Entry 5O5J (electron microscopy, 3.45 A resolution); this record covers chains A and P of the 24 polymer chains in the assembly.

== Chain A ==
Molecule: 16S rRNA
Source organism: Mycobacterium smegmatis str. MC2 155
Sequence (1528 nucleotides; numbered 1 to 1528; the number before each row is that of its first residue):
     1 UUUUUGUUUGGAGAGUUUGAUCCUGGCUCAGGACGAACGCUGGCGGCGUG
    51 CUUAACACAUGCAAGUCGAACGGAAAGGCCCUUUCGGGGGUACUCGAGUG
   101 GCGAACGGGUGAGUAACACGUGGGUGAUCUGCCCUGCACUUUGGGAUAAG
   151 CCUGGGAAACUGGGUCUAAUACCGAAUACACCCUGCUGGUCGCAUGGCCU
   201 GGUAGGGGAAAGCUUUUGCGGUGUGGGAUGGGCCCGCGGCCUAUCAGCUU
   251 GUUGGUGGGGUGAUGGCCUACCAAGGCGACGACGGGUAGCCGGCCUGAGA
   301 GGGUGACCGGCCACACUGGGACUGAGAUACGGCCCAGACUCCUACGGGAG
   351 GCAGCAGUGGGGAAUAUUGCACAAUGGGCGCAAGCCUGAUGCAGCGACGC
   401 CGCGUGAGGGAUGACGGCCUUCGGGUUGUAAACCUCUUUCAGCACAGACG
   451 AAGCGCAAGUGACGGUAUGUGCAGAAGAAGGACCGGCCAACUACGUGCCA
   501 GCAGCCGCGGUAAUACGUAGGGUCCGAGCGUUGUCCGGAAUUACUGGGCG
   551 UAAAGAGCUCGUAGGUGGUUUGUCGCGUUGUUCGUGAAAACUCACAGCUU
   601 AACUGUGGGCGUGCGGGCGAUACGGGCAGACUAGAGUACUGCAGGGGAGA
   651 CUGGAAUUCCUGGUGUAGCGGUGGAAUGCGCAGAUAUCAGGAGGAACACC
   701 GGUGGCGAAGGCGGGUCUCUGGGCAGUAACUGACGCUGAGGAGCGAAAGC
   751 GUGGGGAGCGAACAGGAUUAGAUACCCUGGUAGUCCACGCCGUAAACGGU
   801 GGGUACUAGGUGUGGGUUUCCUUCCUUGGGAUCCGUGCCGUAGCUAACGC
   851 AUUAAGUACCCCGCCUGGGGAGUACGGCCGCAAGGCUAAAACUCAAAGGA
   901 AUUGACGGGGGCCCGCACAAGCGGCGGAGCAUGUGGAUUAAUUCGAUGCA
   951 ACGCGAAGAACCUUACCUGGGUUUGACAUGCACAGGACGCCGGCAGAGAU
  1001 GUCGGUUCCCUUGUGGCCUGUGUGCAGGUGGUGCAUGGCUGUCGUCAGCU
  1051 CGUGUCGUGAGAUGUUGGGUUAAGUCCCGCAACGAGCGCAACCCUUGUCU
  1101 CAUGUUGCCAGCACGUUAUGGUGGGGACUCGUGAGAGACUGCCGGGGUCA
  1151 ACUCGGAGGAAGGUGGGGAUGACGUCAAGUCAUCAUGCCCCUUAUGUCCA
  1201 GGGCUUCACACAUGCUACAAUGGCCGGUACAAAGGGCUGCGAUGCCGUGA
  1251 GGUGGAGCGAAUCCUUUCAAAGCCGGUCUCAGUUCGGAUCGGGGUCUGCA
  1301 ACUCGACCCCGUGAAGUCGGAGUCGCUAGUAAUCGCAGAUCAGCAACGCU
  1351 GCGGUGAAUACGUUCCCGGGCCUUGUACACACCGCCCGUCACGUCAUGAA
  1401 AGUCGGUAACACCCGAAGCCGGUGGCCUAACCCUUGUGGAGGGAGCCGUC
  1451 GAAGGUGGGAUCGGCGAUUGGGACGAAGUCGUAACAAGGUAGCCGUACCG
  1501 GAAGGUGCGGCUGGAUCACCUCCUUUCU
Unresolved in the structure: 1-6, 1518-1528
Ion coordination: Mg2+ site 1 near U17 (its only coordinating residue here); Mg2+ site 2 near G25 (its only coordinating residue here); Mg2+ site 3 near A37 (its only coordinating residue here); Mg2+ site 4 near G42 (its only coordinating residue here); Mg2+ site 5: U52, G111; Mg2+ site 6 near U52 (its only coordinating residue here); Mg2+ site 7 near A57 (its only coordinating residue here); Mg2+ site 8: A63, C386, U387; Mg2+ site 9: U66, G101; Mg2+ site 10 near G96 (its only coordinating residue here); Mg2+ site 11 near G103 (its only coordinating residue here); Mg2+ site 12 near A105 (its only coordinating residue here); 116 more Mg2+ sites not listed

== Chain P ==
Name: 30S ribosomal protein S16
Source organism: Mycobacterium smegmatis str. MC2 155
Reference sequence: A0QV37 (RS16_MYCS2); residues 1-156 here = UniProt positions 1-156
Sequence (156 residues; each row starts with the number of its first residue):
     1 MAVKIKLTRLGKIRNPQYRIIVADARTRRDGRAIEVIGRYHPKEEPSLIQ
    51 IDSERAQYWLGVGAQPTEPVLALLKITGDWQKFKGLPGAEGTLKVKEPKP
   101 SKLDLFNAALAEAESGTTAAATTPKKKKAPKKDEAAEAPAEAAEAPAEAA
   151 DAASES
Unresolved in the structure: 1, 115-156
Ion coordination: Mg2+: Ser47 (shared with G450(A), A452(A) of chain A)

== How chain A and chain P interact ==
Contacting residue pairs (79):
  C47(A) - Lys12(P)  phosphate contact
  C47(A) - Ile13(P)  phosphate contact
  C47(A) - Arg14(P)  salt bridge to the phosphate
  G48(A) - Lys12(P)  phosphate contact
  G48(A) - Ile13(P)  phosphate contact
  C106(A) - Arg26(P)  hydrogen bond to the sugar
  G107(A) - Arg28(P)  salt bridge to the phosphate
  G108(A) - Arg28(P)  salt bridge to the phosphate
  G131(A) - Ala2(P)  base contact
  C132(A) - Ala2(P)  hydrogen bond to the base
  C133(A) - Gly63(P)  hydrogen bond to the sugar
  C133(A) - Gln65(P)  hydrogen bond to the sugar
  C134(A) - Gly61(P)  hydrogen bond to the sugar
  C134(A) - Gly63(P)  sugar contact
  G227(A) - Val62(P)  hydrogen bond to the base
  A228(A) - Val3(P)  sugar contact
  A228(A) - Tyr58(P)  sugar contact
  A228(A) - Trp59(P)  phosphate contact
  A228(A) - Val62(P)  sugar contact
  U229(A) - Asp24(P)  hydrogen bond to the sugar
  U229(A) - Ile34(P)  sugar contact
  U229(A) - Trp59(P)  phosphate contact
  G230(A) - Asp24(P)  sugar contact
  G230(A) - Arg26(P)  hydrogen bond to the sugar
  G309(A) - Asp30(P)  phosphate contact
  G309(A) - Gly31(P)  phosphate contact
  G310(A) - Arg28(P)  salt bridge to the phosphate
  G310(A) - Gly31(P)  phosphate contact
  G310(A) - Arg32(P)  phosphate contact
  A374(A) - Tyr18(P)  hydrogen bond to the sugar
  U375(A) - Leu7(P)  hydrogen bond to the sugar
  U375(A) - Tyr18(P)  sugar contact
  U375(A) - Arg29(P)  hydrogen bond to the base
  U375(A) - Pro69(P)  phosphate contact
  G376(A) - Lys6(P)  phosphate contact
  G376(A) - Leu7(P)  hydrogen bond to the phosphate
  G376(A) - Arg29(P)  sugar contact
  G376(A) - Thr67(P)  hydrogen bond to the phosphate
  G376(A) - Pro69(P)  phosphate contact
  G377(A) - Lys4(P)  salt bridge to the phosphate
  G377(A) - Lys6(P)  phosphate contact
  G377(A) - Ala25(P)  sugar contact
  G377(A) - Thr67(P)  phosphate contact
  U390(A) - Arg29(P)  hydrogen bond to the phosphate
  G391(A) - Arg9(P)  hydrogen bond to the phosphate
  G391(A) - Arg29(P)  salt bridge to the phosphate
  C392(A) - Arg9(P)  salt bridge to the phosphate
  C392(A) - Ile13(P)  phosphate contact
  C392(A) - Arg14(P)  hydrogen bond to the phosphate
  A393(A) - Ile13(P)  phosphate contact
  A393(A) - Arg14(P)  salt bridge to the phosphate
  C449(A) - Lys43(P)  hydrogen bond to the base
  G450(A) - Pro16(P)  sugar contact
  G450(A) - Pro42(P)  sugar contact
  A452(A) - Pro46(P)  base contact
  A452(A) - Ser47(P)  base contact
  A452(A) - Ile76(P)  sugar contact
  A452(A) - Thr92(P)  base contact
  A452(A) - Leu93(P)  base contact
  A452(A) - Lys94(P)  hydrogen bond to the base
  C454(A) - Glu68(P)  phosphate contact
  C454(A) - Ala72(P)  phosphate contact
  A587(A) - Arg32(P)  hydrogen bond to the sugar
  A588(A) - Arg19(P)  hydrogen bond to the sugar
  A589(A) - Arg19(P)  salt bridge to the phosphate
  A596(A) - Lys99(P)  phosphate contact
  G597(A) - Lys12(P)  base contact
  G597(A) - Lys99(P)  salt bridge to the phosphate
  C598(A) - Lys12(P)  hydrogen bond to the base
  A602(A) - Lys12(P)  base contact
  C603(A) - Lys12(P)  hydrogen bond to the base
  U604(A) - Gly11(P)  phosphate contact
  U604(A) - Gln17(P)  hydrogen bond to the sugar
  G605(A) - Leu10(P)  phosphate contact
  G605(A) - Gly11(P)  hydrogen bond to the phosphate
  G605(A) - Gln17(P)  sugar contact
  G605(A) - His41(P)  sugar contact
  U606(A) - Arg19(P)  salt bridge to the phosphate
  U606(A) - Arg39(P)  hydrogen bond to the phosphate
Also at the interface, not in a pair above, chain A (43 interface residues in all): A325, G378, A451, C463, G607
Also at the interface, not in a pair above, chain P (49 interface residues in all): Thr8, Tyr40, Ile49, Val70

== Summary ==
43 residues of chain A and 49 residues of chain P are in contact, with 25 hydrogen bonds and 11 salt bridges.
Polar contacts include C132(A)-Ala2(P), G227(A)-Val62(P) and U375(A)-Arg29(P). U52(A) and G111(A) coordinate
Mg2+ site 5. A63(A), C386(A) and U387(A) form the Mg2+ site 8.
Here chain A is 16S rRNA and chain P is 30S ribosomal protein S16, both from Mycobacterium smegmatis str. MC2
155. Entry 5O5J (Structure of the 30S small ribosomal subunit from Mycobacterium smegmatis) was determined by
electron microscopy (same publication as 5O60 and 5O61).
